6IOK - chains L and C of the 12 polymer chains in the assembly; structure by electron microscopy, 3.64 A resolution.

# Chain L
Molecule: Multidrug resistance protein MexA
Organism: Pseudomonas aeruginosa PAO1
UniProt: P52477 (MEXA_PSEAE); residues 2-360 here correspond to UniProt positions 25-383 (UniProt number = residue number + 23)
Amino-acid sequence (362 residues; each row starts with the number of its first residue; numbers below 1 keep their minus sign (Gly-1 is residue -1)):
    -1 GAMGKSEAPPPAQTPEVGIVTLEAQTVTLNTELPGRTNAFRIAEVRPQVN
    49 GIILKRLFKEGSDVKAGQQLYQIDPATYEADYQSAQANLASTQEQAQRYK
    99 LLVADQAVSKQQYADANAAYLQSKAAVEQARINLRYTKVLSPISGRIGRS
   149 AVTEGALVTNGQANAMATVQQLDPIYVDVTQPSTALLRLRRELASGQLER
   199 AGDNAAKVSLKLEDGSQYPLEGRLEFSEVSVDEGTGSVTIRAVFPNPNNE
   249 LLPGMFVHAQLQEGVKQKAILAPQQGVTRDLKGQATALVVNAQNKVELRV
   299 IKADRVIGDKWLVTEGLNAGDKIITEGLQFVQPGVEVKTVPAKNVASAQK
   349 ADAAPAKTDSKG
Disordered / not traced: -1 to 10, 345-360
Construct notes: expression tag (-1 to 1)
What the authors report for this chain:
  - mutagenesis - L100D: abolished binding to Outer membrane protein OprM (chain C)
  - mutagenesis - L100D: abolished growth in response to drug resistance
  - mutagenesis - R96A, L99D, D103A, Q104A: unchanged binding to Outer membrane protein OprM (chain C)
  - mutagenesis - R96D, S107D: decreased binding to Outer membrane protein OprM (chain C)
  - mutagenesis - R39D, S107D, R147D: decreased growth in response to drug resistance
  - mutagenesis - R39D, R147D: abolished binding to another copy of this molecule
  - mutagenesis - R34A, R34D, T233A, T233V, R277A, R277D: abolished binding to Multidrug resistance protein MexB

# Chain C
Molecule: Outer membrane protein OprM
Organism: Pseudomonas aeruginosa PAO1
UniProt: Q51487 (OPRM_PSEAE); residues 1-468 here correspond to UniProt positions 18-485 (UniProt number = residue number + 17)
Amino-acid sequence (474 residues; row label = number of the first residue in the row):
     1 CSLIPDYQRPEAPVAAAYPQGQAYGQNTGAAAVPAADIGWREFFRDPQLQ
    51 QLIGVALENNRDLRVAALNVEAFRAQYRIQRADLFPRIGVDGSGTRQRLP
   101 GDLSTTGSPAISSQYGVTLGTTAWELDLFGRLRSLRDQALEQYLATEQAQ
   151 RSAQTTLVASVATAYLTLKADQAQLQLTKDTLGTYQKSFDLTQRSYDVGV
   201 ASALDLRQAQTAVEGARATLAQYTRLVAQDQNALVLLLGSGIPANLPQGL
   251 GLDQTLLTEVPAGLPSDLLQRRPDILEAEHQLMAANASIGAARAAFFPSI
   301 SLTANAGTMSRQLSGLFDAGSGSWLFQPSINLPIFTAGSLRASLDYAKIQ
   351 KDINVAQYEKAIQTAFQEVADGLAARGTFTEQLQAQRDLVKASDEYYQLA
   401 DKRYRTGVDNYLTLLDAQRSLFTAQQQLITDRLNQLTSEVNLYKALGGGW
   451 NQQTVTQQQTAKKEDPQAHHHHHH
Disordered / not traced: 456-474
Construct notes: expression tag (469-474)
Swiss-Prot annotation at these positions:
  - lipidation: Cys1 (N-palmitoyl cysteine)
What the authors report for this chain:
  - mutagenesis - G199A, R403A, G407A: abolished binding to Multidrug resistance protein MexA (chain L)

# Interface between chain L and chain C
Pairs across the interface (11):
  Arg96(L) - Thr406(C)
  Arg96(L) - Val408(C)
  Tyr97(L) - Val408(C)  hydrophobic
  Leu99(L) - Thr406(C)
  Leu100(L) - Lys402(C)
  Leu100(L) - Arg403(C)
  Leu100(L) - Thr406(C)
  Leu100(L) - Val408(C)  hydrophobic
  Asp103(L) - Lys402(C)
  Ala105(L) - Arg403(C)  hydrogen bond (backbone-side chain)
  Val106(L) - Arg403(C)
Interface residues without a listed pair, chain L (8 interface residues in all): Gln104
Interface residues without a listed pair, chain C (5 interface residues in all): Leu399
From the paper, about this interface:
  - residue pairs: Leu100(L)-Val408(C) (hydrophobic contact), Arg403(C)-Ala105(L) (hydrogen bond)
  - hot spots on chain L (mutagenesis) - L100D: abolished binding to Outer membrane protein OprM (chain C)

# Summary
Chain L and chain C form an interface of 8 and 5 residues respectively; the contacts include 1 hydrogen bond.
The hydrogen-bonded pair is Ala105(L)-Arg403(C). The paper describes a hydrophobic contact between Leu100(L)
and Val408(C); a hydrogen bond between Arg403(C) and Ala105(L). The paper reports that R34A, R34D and T233A of
chain L, among others, abolish binding to Multidrug resistance protein MexB; R39D, S107D and R147D of chain L
reduce growth in response to drug resistance; 18 substitutions were tested in all.
Chain L is Multidrug resistance protein MexA and chain C is Outer membrane protein OprM, both from Pseudomonas
aeruginosa PAO1; the structure, Cryo-EM structure of multidrug efflux pump MexAB-OprM (0 degree state), was
determined by electron microscopy, deposited together with 6IOL.
